PDB entry 1XKL | X-ray diffraction, 2.00 A resolution | chains B and C of the 4 polymer chains in the assembly

[Chain B (and C)]
Name: salicylic acid-binding protein 2
Organism: Nicotiana tabacum
Notes: chain C of this document is another copy of the same molecule, construct and numbering; everything in this record applies to it too
Reference sequence: Q6RYA0 (Q6RYA0_TOBAC); numbering as in UniProt (aligned over 1-260)
Amino-acid sequence (273 residues; row label = number of the first residue in the row):
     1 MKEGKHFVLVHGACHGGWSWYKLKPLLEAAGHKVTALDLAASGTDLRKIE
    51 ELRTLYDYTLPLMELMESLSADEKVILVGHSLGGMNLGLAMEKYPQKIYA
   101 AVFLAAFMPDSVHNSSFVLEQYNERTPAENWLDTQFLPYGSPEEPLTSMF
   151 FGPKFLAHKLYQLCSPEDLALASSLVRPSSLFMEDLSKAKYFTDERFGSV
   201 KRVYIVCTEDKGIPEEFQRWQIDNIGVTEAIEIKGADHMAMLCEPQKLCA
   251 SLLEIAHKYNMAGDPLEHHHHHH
Disordered / not traced: 1-2, 259-273 (chain C: 1-2, 260-273)
Glycans and other covalent adducts: 2-amino-4H-1,3-benzoxathiin-4-ol (STH) linked to Ser81
Modified residues: Mse63, Mse66, Mse85, Mse91, Mse108, Mse149, Mse183, Mse239, Mse241 (selenomethionine; parent Met)
Differences from the reference sequence: modified residue (63, 66, 85, 91, 108, 149, 183, 239, 241); cloning artifact (261-267); expression tag (268-273)
Residues lining bound ligands: 2-amino-4H-1,3-benzoxathiin-4-ol (STH): Gly12, Ala13, His15, His80, Leu82, Phe107, Tyr122, Trp131, Mse149, Phe151, Phe155, Leu160, Leu181, Gly212, Ile213, His238
UniProt features mapped onto this chain:
  - active site: Ser81 (Acyl-ester intermediate), Asp210 (Charge relay system), His238 (Charge relay system)
  - binding site (salicylate): Ala13, Ser81, Lys159, His238, Leu253, His257
  - mutagenesis: Gly12 (G12T: Abolishes methyl salicylate esterase activity and favors hydroxynitrile lyase activity; in association with K-239), Ala13 (A13L: Abolishes salicylic acid-binding), Ser81 (S81A: Abolishes methyl salicylate esterase activity), His238 (H238A: Abolishes salicylic acid-binding and methyl salicylate esterase activity), Mse239 (M239K: Abolishes methyl salicylate esterase activity and favors hydroxynitrile lyase activity; in association with T-12)
What the authors report for this chain:
  - mutagenesis - S81A: abolished catalytic activity on MeSA
  - mutagenesis - S81A: unchanged binding to SA

[Interface between chain B and chain C]
Pairs across the interface (12):
  Arg53(B) with Ala71(C)
  Tyr56(B) with Glu67(C)
  Lys93(B) with Glu64(C), salt bridge
  Lys188(B) with Arg196(C), hydrogen bond (backbone-side chain)
  Ala189(B) with Arg196(C)
  Lys190(B) with Glu92(C), salt bridge; Lys93(C); Arg196(C)
  Glu195(B) with Ala189(C); Tyr191(C)
  Arg196(B) with Tyr56(C); Asp57(C), salt bridge
Interface residues without a listed pair, chain B (13 interface residues in all): Thr54, Glu67, Glu92, Tyr94, Tyr191
Interface residues without a listed pair, chain C (13 interface residues in all): Thr54, Leu60, Thr193

[Overview]
Chain B and chain C each contribute 13 residues to their interface, with 1 hydrogen bond and 3 salt bridges.
Among the polar pairs are Lys93(B)-Glu64(C), Lys190(B)-Glu92(C) and Arg196(B)-Asp57(C).
2-amino-4H-1,3-benzoxathiin-4-ol is covalently linked to Ser81(B). From the paper: S81A of chain B abolishes
catalytic activity on MeSA; S81A of chain B leaves binding to SA unchanged.
Chain B and chain C are both salicylic acid-binding protein 2 (Nicotiana tabacum); the structure, Crystal
Structure of Salicylic Acid-binding Protein 2 (SABP2) from Nicotiana tabacum, NESG Target AR2241, was
determined by X-ray diffraction together with 1Y7H and 1Y7I from the same study.
